8TT3 - chains C and E of the 12 polymer chains in the assembly; structure by electron microscopy, 3.40 A resolution.

# Chain C
Molecule: Transport permease protein
From: Caldimonas thermodepolymerans
Reference sequence: A0A2S5T447 (A0A2S5T447_9BURK); residues 4-271 here correspond to UniProt positions 2-269 (UniProt number = residue number - 2)
Sequence (274 residues; numbered -2 to 271; the number before each row is that of its first residue; numbers below 1 keep their minus sign (Met-2 is residue -2)):
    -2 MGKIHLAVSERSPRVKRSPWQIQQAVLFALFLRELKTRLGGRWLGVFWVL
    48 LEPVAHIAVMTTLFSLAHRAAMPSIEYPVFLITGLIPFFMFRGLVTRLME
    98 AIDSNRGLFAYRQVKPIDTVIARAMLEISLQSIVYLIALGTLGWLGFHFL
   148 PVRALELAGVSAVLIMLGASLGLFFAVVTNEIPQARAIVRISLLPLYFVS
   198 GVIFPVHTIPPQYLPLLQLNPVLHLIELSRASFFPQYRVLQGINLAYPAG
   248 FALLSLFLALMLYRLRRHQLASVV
Disordered / not traced: -2 to 13, 270-271
Sequence notes: initiating methionine (-2); expression tag (-1 to 3)
Residues lining bound ligands: KJ9 ((2R,5S,8S)-2,5-dihydroxy-5,10-dioxo-8-[(undecanoyloxy)methyl]-4,6,9-trioxa-5lambda~5~-phosphahenicosan-1-yl 3-deoxy-alpha-L-altro-oct-2-ulopyranosidonic acid): Leu41, Trp45, Glu49, His53, Val56, Leu60, Arg89, Arg94, Arg187, Leu191, Tyr194, Phe195
Reported in the primary citation:
  - binding site for KJ9: Arg94, Gln181, Arg187
  - mutagenesis - R89K: decreased stability

# Chain E
Molecule: Capsular biosynthesis protein
From: Caldimonas thermodepolymerans
Reference sequence: A0A2S5T4A0 (A0A2S5T4A0_9BURK); residues 3-371 here correspond to UniProt positions 2-370 (UniProt number = residue number - 1)
Sequence (390 residues; numbered -2 to 387; the number before each row is that of its first residue; numbers below 1 keep their minus sign (Met-2 is residue -2)):
    -2 MGKIHMKLVSRLTAKRLQWALVYLPMLVATVYFLVFSADRYVSESVITVR
    48 QTSSNAPTGGMSGAALLLAGLTPASREDTCYLQTYIHSMGLLQKLDQQLK
    98 LREHFGTPLRDPLFRLWGGTSQEWFLEYYRSRVEVLMDDICGLLTVRVQG
   148 FEPEFAQALNRAILEESERFVNELSHRMAREQGQFAEAELERATARLQEA
   198 KRQLIAFQAKHKLLDPLAQAQATGTLTAELQAALTRQEAELRNALTYLNE
   248 DSYQVKALRSQINALRQQIDEERLRATAGKNGDRINAVAAEFHDLQLQVG
   298 FAEDAYKLALAAVESARIEATRKLKSLVVVEPPVLPEIAEYPRRWYNLAT
   348 LLVVCCLIYGVVSLVVATIRDHQDGSGSGSHHHHHHHHHH
Disordered / not traced: -2 to 6, 51-71, 186-300, 370-387
Sequence notes: initiating methionine (-2); expression tag (-1 to 2, 372-387); conflict Cys77 (Leu76 in A0A2S5T4A0), Cys138 (Ser137 in A0A2S5T4A0)

# Interface between chain C and chain E
Contacting residue pairs (6):
  Arg39(C) - Leu361(E)
  Arg39(C) - Ala364(E)  hydrogen bond (side chain-backbone)
  Arg39(C) - Thr365(E)  hydrogen bond
  Trp141(C) - Tyr343(E)  hydrogen bond (backbone-side chain)
  Trp141(C) - Ala346(E)  hydrophobic
  Trp141(C) - Thr347(E)
Other interface residues (no listed pair), chain C (5 interface residues in all): Phe44, Arg66, Pro70
Other interface residues (no listed pair), chain E (8 interface residues in all): Ile137, Val358

# Overview
Chain C and chain E form an interface of 5 and 8 residues respectively, with 3 hydrogen bonds. Polar pairs
include Arg39(C)-Ala364(E), Arg39(C)-Thr365(E) and Trp141(C)-Tyr343(E). Bound to chain C: compound KJ9. From
the paper: a binding site for KJ9 at Arg94(C), Gln181(C) and Arg187(C); R89K of chain C reduces stability.
Here chain C is Transport permease protein and chain E is Capsular biosynthesis protein, both from Caldimonas
thermodepolymerans. Entry 8TT3 (S. thermodepolymerans KpsM-KpsE in Glycolipid 2 state with rigid body fitted
KpsT) was determined by electron microscopy (same publication as 8TSH, 8TSI, 8TSL, 8TSW and 8TUN).
